PDB entry 8XFC | electron microscopy, 3.89 A resolution | chains B and D of the 4 polymer chains in the assembly

[Chain B]
Name: Probable dipeptide-transport integral membrane protein ABC transporter DppB
Organism: Mycobacterium tuberculosis (strain ATCC 25618 / H37Rv)
UniProtKB: I6YGV9 (I6YGV9_MYCTU); numbering as in UniProt (aligned over 1-308)
Amino-acid sequence (308 residues; each row starts with the number of its first residue):
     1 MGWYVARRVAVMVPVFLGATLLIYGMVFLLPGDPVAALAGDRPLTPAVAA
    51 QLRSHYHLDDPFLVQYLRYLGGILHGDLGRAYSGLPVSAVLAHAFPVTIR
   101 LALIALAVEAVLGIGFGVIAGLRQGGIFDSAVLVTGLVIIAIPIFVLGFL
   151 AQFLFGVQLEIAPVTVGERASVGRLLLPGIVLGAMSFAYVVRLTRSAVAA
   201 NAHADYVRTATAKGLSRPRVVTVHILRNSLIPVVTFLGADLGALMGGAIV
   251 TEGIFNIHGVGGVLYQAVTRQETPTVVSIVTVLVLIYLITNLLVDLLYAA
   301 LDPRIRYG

[Chain D]
Name: Probable dipeptide-transport ATP-binding protein ABC transporter DppD
Organism: Mycobacterium tuberculosis (strain ATCC 25618 / H37Rv)
UniProtKB: I6Y482 (I6Y482_MYCTU); numbering as in UniProt (aligned over 1-548)
Amino-acid sequence (548 residues; each row starts with the number of its first residue):
     1 MSVPAAPLLSVEGLEVTFGTDAPAVCGVDLAVRSGQTVAVVGESGSGKST
    51 TAAAILGLLPAGGRITAGRVVFDGRDITGADAKRLRSIRGREIGYVPQDP
   101 MTNLNPVWKVGFQVTEALRANTDGRAARRRAVELLAEAGLPDPAKQAGRY
   151 PHQLSGGMCQRALIAIGLAGRPRLLIADQPTSALDVTVQRQVLDHLQGLT
   201 DELGTALLLITHDLALAAQRAEAVVVVRRGVVVESGAAQSILQSPQHEYT
   251 RRLVAAAPSLTARSRRPPESRSRATTQAGDILVVSELTKIYRESRGAPWR
   301 RVESRAVDGVSFRLPRASTLAIVGESGSGKSTLARMVLGLLQPTSGTVVF
   351 DGTYDVGALARDQVLAFRRRVQPVFQNPYSSLDPMYSVFRAIEEPLRVHH
   401 VGDRRQRQRAVRELVDQVALPSSILGRRPRELSGGQRQRVAIARALALRP
   451 EVLVCDQAVSALDVLVQAQILDLLADLQADLGLTYLFISHDLAVIRQIAD
   501 DVLVMRAGRVVEHASTEEVFSRPRHEYTRQLLQAIPGAPSAPRKVGNL
Unresolved in the structure: 1-4, 261-278, 540-548
Sequence notes: engineered mutation Gln179 (Glu in I6Y482), Gln457 (Glu in I6Y482)
Residues lining bound ligands:
  - ATP (adenosine-5'-triphosphate), molecule 1: Phe18, Asp21, Ala24, Glu43, Ser44, Gly45, Ser46, Gly47, Lys48, Ser49, Thr50, Pro60, Gly62, Gln179
  - ATP, molecule 2: Tyr291, Ser304, Ala306, Glu325, Ser326, Gly327, Ser328, Gly329, Lys330, Ser331, Thr332, Gln457

[How chain B and chain D interact]
Pairs across the interface (34):
  Trp3(B) - Trp299(D)  hydrophobic
  Asp205(B) - Thr102(D)
  Asp205(B) - Asn103(D)
  Tyr206(B) - Thr102(D)  hydrogen bond (backbone-backbone)
  Tyr206(B) - Asn103(D)
  Tyr206(B) - Leu104(D)
  Tyr206(B) - Asn105(D)
  Arg208(B) - Leu58(D)
  Arg208(B) - Tyr95(D)  hydrogen bond
  Arg208(B) - Asn103(D)
  Thr209(B) - Pro97(D)
  Thr209(B) - Asn103(D)
  Thr211(B) - Arg89(D)
  Ala212(B) - Leu58(D)  hydrophobic
  Ala212(B) - Arg89(D)
  Lys213(B) - Gln113(D)
  Lys213(B) - Arg119(D)
  Gly214(B) - Arg86(D)  hydrogen bond (backbone-side chain)
  Gly214(B) - Arg89(D)
  Leu215(B) - Arg86(D)
  Leu215(B) - Glu116(D)
  Ser216(B) - Arg86(D)  hydrogen bond
  Arg219(B) - Glu116(D)  salt bridge
  Val223(B) - Trp108(D)
  His224(B) - Asn105(D)  hydrogen bond
  Arg227(B) - Val107(D)
  Arg227(B) - Trp108(D)
  Asn228(B) - Asn105(D)  hydrogen bond
  Asn228(B) - Val107(D)
  Asp302(B) - Val107(D)
  Pro303(B) - Val107(D)
  Pro303(B) - Tyr150(D)  hydrophobic
  Pro303(B) - His152(D)
  Arg304(B) - Pro106(D)
Also at the interface, not in a pair above, chain B (21 interface residues in all): Arg306, Gly308
Also at the interface, not in a pair above, chain D (24 interface residues in all): Gly90, Ala117, Ile166, Gly296, Ala297, Arg300

[In short]
21 residues of chain B and 24 residues of chain D are in contact; the contacts include 6 hydrogen bonds and 1
salt bridge. Polar contacts include Arg219(B)-Glu116(D), Arg208(B)-Tyr95(D) and Gly214(B)-Arg86(D). Bound to
chain D: ATP.
Chain B is Probable dipeptide-transport integral membrane protein ABC transporter DppB and chain D is Probable
dipeptide-transport ATP-binding protein ABC transporter DppD, both from Mycobacterium tuberculosis (strain
ATCC 25618 / H37Rv); the structure, Cryo-EM structure of the ATP-bound Mtb DppABCD with the D445A mutation of
DppA, was determined by electron microscopy.
